PDB entry 1EIN | X-ray diffraction, 3.00 A resolution | chain A

[Chain A]
Protein: Lipase
Organism: Thermomyces lanuginosus
Notes: EC 3.1.1.3
UniProtKB: O59952 (LIP_THELA); residues 1-269 here correspond to UniProt positions 23-291 (UniProt number = residue number + 22)
Amino-acid sequence (269 residues; numbered 1 to 269; the number before each row is that of its first residue):
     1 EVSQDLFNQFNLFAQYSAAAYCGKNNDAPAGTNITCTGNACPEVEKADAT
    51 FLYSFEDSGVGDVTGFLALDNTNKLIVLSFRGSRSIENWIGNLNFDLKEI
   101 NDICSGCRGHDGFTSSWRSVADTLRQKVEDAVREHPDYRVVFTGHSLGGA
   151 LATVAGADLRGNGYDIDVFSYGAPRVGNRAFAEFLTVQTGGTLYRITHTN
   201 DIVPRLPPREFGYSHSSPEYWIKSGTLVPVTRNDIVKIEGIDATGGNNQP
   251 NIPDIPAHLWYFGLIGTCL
Disulfide bonds: C22-C268, C36-C41, C104-C107
Ligand contacts: diundecyl phosphatidyl choline (PLC): S83, R84, S85, W89, N92, S146, L147, P174, I202, V203, L206, P207, I255, H258
Swiss-Prot annotation at these positions:
  - active site: S146 (Nucleophile), D201 (Charge relay system), H258 (Charge relay system)

[Summary]
Bound to chain A: diundecyl phosphatidyl choline. UniProt lists 3 active-site residues.
Chain A is Lipase (Thermomyces lanuginosus); the structure, The structural origins of interfacial activation
in thermomyces (humicola) lanuginosa lipase, was determined by X-ray diffraction, deposited together with
1DT3, 1DT5, 1DTE and 1DU4.
